Entry 1U0O (X-ray diffraction, 2.70 A resolution); this record covers chains A and C of the 3 polymer chains in the assembly.

# Chain A
Name: Botrocetin
Organism: Bothrops jararaca
Notes: fragment: Alpha chain
UniProtKB: P22029 (BOTA_BOTJA); residue numbers follow UniProt; this construct covers 1-133
Sequence (133 residues; numbered 1 to 133; the number before each row is that of its first residue):
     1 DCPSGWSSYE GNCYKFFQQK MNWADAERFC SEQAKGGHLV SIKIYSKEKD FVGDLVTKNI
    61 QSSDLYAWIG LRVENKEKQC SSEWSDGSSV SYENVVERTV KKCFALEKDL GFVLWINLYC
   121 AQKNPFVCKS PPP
Cystine bridges: Cys-2/Cys-13, Cys-30/Cys-128, Cys-103/Cys-120

# Chain C
Name: von Willebrand factor
Organism: Mus musculus
Notes: fragment: vwf a1
UniProtKB: Q8CIZ8 (VWF_MOUSE); residues 498-705 here correspond to UniProt positions 1261-1468 (UniProt number = residue number + 763)
Sequence (208 residues; row label = number of the first residue in the row):
   498 DTPEPPLHNF YCSKLLDLVF LLDGSSMLSE AEFEVLKAFV VGMMERLHIS QKRIRVAVVE
   558 YHDGSRAYLE LKARKRPSEL RRITSQIKYT GSQVASTSEV LKYTLFQIFG KIDRPEASHI
   618 TLLLTASQEP PRMARNLVRY VQGLKKKKVI VIPVGIGPHA SLKQIRLIEK QAPENKAFLL
   678 SGVDELEQRR DEIVSYLCDL APEAPAPT
Disordered / not traced: 498-506, 703-705
Cystine bridges: Cys-509/Cys-695

# Chain A / chain C interface
Pairs across the interface (12; chain A residue first):
  Tyr-45(A) / Val-635(C)
  Tyr-45(A) / Leu-664(C)
  Tyr-45(A) / Lys-667(C)
  Tyr-45(A) / Gln-668(C)
  Lys-49(A) / Gln-639(C)  hydrogen bond
  Lys-49(A) / Gln-668(C)  hydrogen bond
  Glu-107(A) / Arg-636(C)  salt bridge
  Asp-109(A) / Arg-636(C)  salt bridge
  Leu-110(A) / Arg-636(C)
  Leu-110(A) / Gly-640(C)
  Leu-114(A) / Val-635(C)  hydrophobic
  Leu-114(A) / Arg-636(C)
Interface residues without a listed pair, chain A (8 interface residues in all): Asp-50, Trp-115
Interface residues without a listed pair, chain C (10 interface residues in all): Arg-632, Lys-642, Lys-643

# Overview
Chain A and chain C form an interface of 8 and 10 residues respectively; the contacts include 2 hydrogen bonds
and 2 salt bridges. Polar contacts include Glu-107(A)/Arg-636(C), Asp-109(A)/Arg-636(C) and
Lys-49(A)/Gln-639(C).
Chain A is Botrocetin (Bothrops jararaca) and chain C is von Willebrand factor (Mus musculus); the structure,
The mouse von Willebrand Factor A1-botrocetin complex, was determined by X-ray diffraction together with 1U0N
from the same study.
